2BSQ - chains C and D of the 10 polymer chains in the assembly; structure by X-ray diffraction, 3.00 A resolution.

[Chain C (and D)]
Molecule: Trafficking protein B
Organism: Neisseria gonorrhoeae
Notes: fragment: pin domain, residues 1-139; chain D of this document is another copy of the same molecule, construct and numbering; everything in this record applies to it too
UniProtKB: Q5F882 (Q5F882_NEIG1); numbering as in UniProt (aligned over 1-139)
Sequence (146 residues; numbered 1 to 146; the number before each row is that of its first residue):
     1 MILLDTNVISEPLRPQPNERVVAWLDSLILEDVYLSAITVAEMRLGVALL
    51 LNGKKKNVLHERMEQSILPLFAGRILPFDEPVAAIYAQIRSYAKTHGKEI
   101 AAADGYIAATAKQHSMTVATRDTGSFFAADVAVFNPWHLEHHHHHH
Not modelled in the structure: 145-146 (chain D: 142-146)
Differences from the reference sequence: engineered mutation Leu-139 (Asp in Q5F882)
Swiss-Prot annotation at these positions:
  - binding site (Mg(2+)): Asp-5, Asp-104

[How chain C and chain D interact]
Residue-residue contacts (43):
  Ala-37(C) / Phe-78(D)
  Ala-37(C) / Asp-79(D)
  Ala-37(C) / Glu-80(D)
  Ala-37(C) / Ala-83(D)
  Ile-38(C) / Phe-78(D)  hydrophobic
  Ala-41(C) / Phe-78(D)  hydrophobic
  Ala-41(C) / Ala-83(D)
  Ala-41(C) / Tyr-86(D)  hydrophobic
  Arg-44(C) / Glu-80(D)  salt bridge
  Arg-44(C) / Ala-84(D)
  Arg-44(C) / Ala-87(D)
  Leu-45(C) / Tyr-86(D)
  Leu-45(C) / Ala-87(D)
  Leu-45(C) / Arg-90(D)
  Leu-45(C) / Ser-91(D)
  Ala-48(C) / Ser-91(D)
  Leu-49(C) / Thr-95(D)
  Pro-77(C) / Phe-78(D)
  Phe-78(C) / Ala-37(D)
  Phe-78(C) / Ile-38(D)  hydrophobic
  Phe-78(C) / Ala-41(D)  hydrophobic
  Phe-78(C) / Pro-77(D)
  Phe-78(C) / Phe-78(D)  hydrogen bond (backbone-backbone)
  Asp-79(C) / Ala-37(D)
  Asp-79(C) / Pro-77(D)
  Glu-80(C) / Ala-37(D)
  Glu-80(C) / Arg-44(D)  salt bridge
  Glu-80(C) / Ile-75(D)
  Ala-83(C) / Ala-41(D)  hydrophobic
  Ala-84(C) / Arg-44(D)
  Tyr-86(C) / Ala-41(D)  hydrophobic
  Tyr-86(C) / Glu-42(D)  hydrogen bond
  Tyr-86(C) / Leu-45(D)
  Ala-87(C) / Arg-44(D)
  Ala-87(C) / Leu-45(D)
  Ala-87(C) / Ala-48(D)
  Arg-90(C) / Leu-45(D)
  Ser-91(C) / Leu-45(D)
  Ser-91(C) / Ala-48(D)
  Ser-91(C) / Leu-49(D)
  Tyr-106(C) / Ile-38(D)
  Tyr-106(C) / Glu-42(D)  hydrogen bond
  Tyr-106(C) / Tyr-106(D)  hydrophobic
Also at the interface, not in a pair above, chain C (21 interface residues in all): Val-40, Ile-75, Lys-94
Also at the interface, not in a pair above, chain D (22 interface residues in all): Lys-94

[Summary]
Chain C and chain D form an interface of 21 and 22 residues respectively, with 3 hydrogen bonds and 2 salt
bridges. Polar pairs include Arg-44(C)/Glu-80(D), Tyr-86(C)/Glu-42(D) and Tyr-106(C)/Glu-42(D). From UniProt:
Mg2+-binding residues Asp-5(C) and Asp-104(C) on chain C.
Both chains are Trafficking protein B (Neisseria gonorrhoeae). Entry 2BSQ (FitAB bound to DNA) was determined
by X-ray diffraction together with 2H1C and 2H1O from the same study.
